Entry 7A08 (electron microscopy, 3.11 A resolution); this record covers chains J and e of the 11 polymer chains in the assembly.

# Chain J
Molecule: Nucleosomal DNA strand 2
Sequence (147 nucleotides; each row starts with the number of its first residue; numbers below 1 keep their minus sign (DA-73 is residue -73)):
   -73 ACAGGATGTA TATATCTGAC ACGTGCCTGG AGACTAGGGA GTAATCCCCT TGGCGGTTAA
   -13 AACGCGGGGG ACAGCGCGTA CGTGCGTTTA AGCGGTGCTA GAGCTTGCTA CGACCAATTG
    47 AGCGGCCTCG GCACCGGGAT TCTCCAG
Disordered / not traced: -73 to -59, 73

# Chain e
Protein: Histone H4
From: Homo sapiens
UniProt: P62805 (H4_HUMAN); residues 1-102 here correspond to UniProt positions 2-103 (UniProt number = residue number + 1)
Sequence (102 residues; each row starts with the number of its first residue):
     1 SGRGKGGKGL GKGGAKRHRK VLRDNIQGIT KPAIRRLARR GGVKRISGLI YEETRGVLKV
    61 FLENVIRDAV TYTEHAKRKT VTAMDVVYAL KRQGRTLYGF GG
Disordered / not traced: 1-23, 101-102
Curated features (UniProtKB/Swiss-Prot):
  - DNA-binding region: Lys16 to Lys20
  - modified residue: Ser1 (N-acetylserine), Arg3 (Asymmetric dimethylarginine), Lys5 (N6-(2-hydroxyisobutyryl)lysine), Lys8 (N6-(2-hydroxyisobutyryl)lysine), Lys12 (N6-(2-hydroxyisobutyryl)lysine), Lys16 (N6-(2-hydroxyisobutyryl)lysine), Lys20 (N6,N6,N6-trimethyllysine), Lys31 (N6-(2-hydroxyisobutyryl)lysine), Lys44 (N6-(2-hydroxyisobutyryl)lysine), Ser47 (Phosphoserine), Tyr51 (Phosphotyrosine), Lys59 (N6-(2-hydroxyisobutyryl)lysine), Lys77 (N6-(2-hydroxyisobutyryl)lysine), Lys79 (N6-(2-hydroxyisobutyryl)lysine), Thr80 (Phosphothreonine), Tyr88 (Phosphotyrosine), Lys91 (N6-(2-hydroxyisobutyryl)lysine)
  - cross-link (Glycyl lysine isopeptide (Lys-Gly)): Lys12 (interchain with G-Cter in SUMO2), Lys20 (interchain with G-Cter in SUMO2), Lys31 (interchain with G-Cter in SUMO2), Lys59 (interchain with G-Cter in SUMO2), Lys79 (interchain with G-Cter in SUMO2), Lys91 (interchain with G-Cter in SUMO2)

# Interface between chain J and chain e
Contacting residue pairs (12; chain J residue first):
  DC7(J) with Arg45(e), hydrogen bond to the phosphate; Ile46(e), sugar contact; Ser47(e), phosphate contact; Gly48(e), hydrogen bond to the phosphate
  DG8(J) with Arg35(e), salt bridge to the phosphate; Arg45(e), sugar contact; Ile46(e), hydrogen bond to the phosphate
  DT9(J) with Arg39(e), salt bridge to the phosphate
  DG27(J) with Lys79(e), salt bridge to the phosphate
  DA28(J) with Arg78(e), phosphate contact; Lys79(e), hydrogen bond to the phosphate; Thr80(e), hydrogen bond to the phosphate
Other interface residues (no listed pair), chain J (6 interface residues in all): DG29
Other interface residues (no listed pair), chain e (12 interface residues in all): Lys44, Leu49, Lys77

# Overview
The interface between chain J and chain e involves 6 residues on one side and 12 on the other, with 5 hydrogen
bonds and 3 salt bridges. Polar pairs include DC7(J)-Arg45(e), DC7(J)-Gly48(e) and DG8(J)-Ile46(e). From
UniProt: a DNA-binding region on chain e.
Chain J is Nucleosomal DNA strand 2 and chain e is Histone H4 (Homo sapiens); the structure, CryoEM Structure
of cGAS Nucleosome complex, was determined by electron microscopy.
